PDB entry 4QJ6 | X-ray diffraction, 1.50 A resolution | chains A and B of the 3 polymer chains in the assembly

== Chain A (and B) ==
Molecule: Protease
From: Human immunodeficiency virus type 1 (ARV2/SF2 ISOLATE)
Notes: EC 3.4.23.16; chain B of this document is another copy of the same molecule, construct and numbering; everything in this record applies to it too
UniProtKB: P03369 (POL_HV1A2); residues 1-99 here correspond to UniProt positions 491-589 (UniProt number = residue number + 490)
Amino-acid sequence (99 residues; numbered 1 to 99; the number before each row is that of its first residue):
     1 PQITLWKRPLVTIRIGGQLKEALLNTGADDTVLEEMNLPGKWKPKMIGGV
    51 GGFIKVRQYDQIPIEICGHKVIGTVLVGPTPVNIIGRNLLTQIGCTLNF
Differences from the reference sequence: engineered mutation Lys7 (Gln497 in P03369), Asn25 (Asp515 in P03369), Val50 (Ile540 in P03369), Ile64 (Val554 in P03369), Val71 (Ala561 in P03369)
Curated features (UniProtKB/Swiss-Prot):
  - region (Dimerization of protease): Pro1 to Leu5, Gly49, Gly51 to Lys55, Asn88 to Phe99
  - site: Phe99 (Cleavage)

== Interface between chain A and chain B ==
Pairs across the interface (98):
  Pro1(A) - Leu97(B)
  Pro1(A) - Asn98(B)
  Pro1(A) - Phe99(B)  hydrogen bond (backbone-backbone)
  Gln2(A) - Leu97(B)
  Gln2(A) - Asn98(B)
  Ile3(A) - Thr96(B)
  Ile3(A) - Leu97(B)  hydrogen bond (backbone-backbone)
  Ile3(A) - Phe99(B)  hydrophobic
  Leu5(A) - Thr26(B)
  Leu5(A) - Arg87(B)  hydrogen bond (backbone-side chain)
  Leu5(A) - Leu90(B)  hydrophobic
  Leu5(A) - Thr91(B)
  Leu5(A) - Cys95(B)
  Trp6(A) - Arg87(B)
  Trp6(A) - Thr91(B)
  Lys7(A) - Arg87(B)  hydrogen bond (backbone-side chain)
  Arg8(A) - Asp29(B)  salt bridge
  Arg8(A) - Arg87(B)
  Pro9(A) - Thr26(B)
  Pro9(A) - Arg87(B)
  Leu23(A) - Gly27(B)
  Leu24(A) - Thr26(B)  hydrogen bond (backbone-side chain)
  Leu24(A) - Leu97(B)  hydrophobic
  Asn25(A) - Asn25(B)
  Asn25(A) - Thr26(B)
  Asn25(A) - Gly27(B)  hydrogen bond (side chain-backbone)
  Thr26(A) - Leu5(B)
  Thr26(A) - Pro9(B)
  Thr26(A) - Leu24(B)  hydrogen bond (side chain-backbone)
  Thr26(A) - Asn25(B)
  Thr26(A) - Thr26(B)  hydrogen bond (side chain-backbone)
  Thr26(A) - Leu97(B)
  Gly27(A) - Leu23(B)
  Gly27(A) - Asn25(B)  hydrogen bond (backbone-side chain)
  Asp29(A) - Arg8(B)  salt bridge
  Gly48(A) - Val50(B)
  Gly49(A) - Val50(B)
  Gly49(A) - Pro81(B)
  Val50(A) - Gly49(B)
  Val50(A) - Val50(B)  hydrogen bond (backbone-backbone)
  Val50(A) - Gly51(B)  hydrogen bond (backbone-backbone)
  Val50(A) - Gly52(B)
  Val50(A) - Ile54(B)
  Val50(A) - Thr80(B)
  Val50(A) - Pro81(B)
  Gly51(A) - Val50(B)  hydrogen bond (backbone-backbone)
  Gly51(A) - Gly51(B)
  Gly51(A) - Gly52(B)
  Gly51(A) - Ile54(B)
  Gly52(A) - Val50(B)
  Gly52(A) - Gly51(B)
  Ile54(A) - Val50(B)
  Ile54(A) - Gly51(B)
  Cys67(A) - Phe99(B)  hydrophobic
  His69(A) - Phe99(B)
  Thr80(A) - Val50(B)
  Pro81(A) - Gly49(B)
  Pro81(A) - Val50(B)
  Arg87(A) - Leu5(B)  hydrogen bond (side chain-backbone)
  Arg87(A) - Trp6(B)  hydrogen bond (side chain-backbone)
  Arg87(A) - Lys7(B)  hydrogen bond (side chain-backbone)
  Arg87(A) - Arg8(B)
  Arg87(A) - Pro9(B)
  Thr91(A) - Leu5(B)
  Thr91(A) - Trp6(B)
  Ile93(A) - Phe99(B)
  Gly94(A) - Asn98(B)
  Gly94(A) - Phe99(B)
  Cys95(A) - Leu5(B)  hydrophobic
  Cys95(A) - Asn98(B)
  Cys95(A) - Phe99(B)  hydrophobic
  Thr96(A) - Gln2(B)  hydrogen bond
  Thr96(A) - Ile3(B)
  Thr96(A) - Thr96(B)
  Thr96(A) - Leu97(B)
  Thr96(A) - Asn98(B)  hydrogen bond (backbone-backbone)
  Leu97(A) - Pro1(B)
  Leu97(A) - Gln2(B)
  Leu97(A) - Ile3(B)  hydrogen bond (backbone-backbone)
  Leu97(A) - Pro9(B)  hydrophobic
  Leu97(A) - Leu24(B)  hydrophobic
  Leu97(A) - Thr26(B)
  Leu97(A) - Cys95(B)  hydrophobic
  Leu97(A) - Thr96(B)
  Leu97(A) - Leu97(B)  hydrophobic
  Asn98(A) - Pro1(B)
  Asn98(A) - Gln2(B)  hydrogen bond
  Asn98(A) - Gly94(B)
  Asn98(A) - Cys95(B)
  Asn98(A) - Thr96(B)  hydrogen bond (backbone-backbone)
  Asn98(A) - Asn98(B)
  Phe99(A) - Pro1(B)  hydrogen bond (backbone-backbone)
  Phe99(A) - Ile3(B)  hydrophobic
  Phe99(A) - Cys67(B)  hydrophobic
  Phe99(A) - His69(B)
  Phe99(A) - Ile93(B)
  Phe99(A) - Gly94(B)
  Phe99(A) - Cys95(B)  hydrophobic
Other interface residues (no listed pair), chain A (39 interface residues in all): Thr4, Ile47, Phe53, Pro79, Ile84, Leu90
Other interface residues (no listed pair), chain B (38 interface residues in all): Thr4, Gly48, Phe53, Pro79, Ile84

== Overview ==
The interface between chain A and chain B involves 39 residues on one side and 38 on the other, with 21
hydrogen bonds and 2 salt bridges. Polar pairs include Arg8(A)-Asp29(B), Leu5(A)-Arg87(B) and
Lys7(A)-Arg87(B).
Both chains are Protease (Human immunodeficiency virus type 1 (ARV2/SF2 ISOLATE)). Entry 4QJ6 (Crystal
structure of inactive HIV-1 protease variant (I50V/A71V) in complex with p1-p6 substrate variant (L449F)) was
determined by X-ray diffraction (same publication as 4QJ2, 4QJ7, 4QJ8, 4QJ9 and 4QJA).
